Entry 4RW5 (X-ray diffraction, 1.64 A resolution); this record covers chain A.

== Chain A ==
Molecule: Phospholipase D LiSicTox-alphaIA1bii
Source organism: Loxosceles intermedia
Notes: EC 3.1.4.4
UniProtKB: P0CE82 (A1HB2_LOXIN); residues 2-280 here correspond to UniProt positions 24-302 (UniProt number = residue number + 22)
Chain sequence (302 residues; row label = number of the first residue in the row; numbers below 1 keep their minus sign (Met-21 is residue -21)):
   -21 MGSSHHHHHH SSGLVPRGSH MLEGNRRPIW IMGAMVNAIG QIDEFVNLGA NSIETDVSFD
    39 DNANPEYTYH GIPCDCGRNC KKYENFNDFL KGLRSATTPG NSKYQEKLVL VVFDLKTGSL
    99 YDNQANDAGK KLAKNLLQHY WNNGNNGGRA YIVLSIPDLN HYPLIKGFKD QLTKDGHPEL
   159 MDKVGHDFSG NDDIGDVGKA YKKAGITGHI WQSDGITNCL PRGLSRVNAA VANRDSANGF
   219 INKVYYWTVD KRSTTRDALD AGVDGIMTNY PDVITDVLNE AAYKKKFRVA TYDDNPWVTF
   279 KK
Not modelled in the structure: -21 to 1, 280
Disulfides: Cys52-Cys58, Cys54-Cys197
Construct notes: expression tag (-21 to 1); engineered mutation Ala12 (His34 in P0CE82)
Bound ions: Mg2+: Glu32, Asp34, Asp92 (together with octanoic acid (caprylic acid))
Small-molecule neighbours:
  - octanoic acid (caprylic acid) (OCA): Glu32, Asp34, His48, Val90, Asp92, Lys94, Ser133, Asp165, Ser167, Ser191, Tyr223, Trp225, Met245
  - N-tridecanoic acid (TDA): Leu137, Asn138, Tyr140, Asp174, Ala178, Lys181
Swiss-Prot annotation at these positions:
  - active site: His48 (Nucleophile)
  - binding site (Mg(2+)): Glu32, Asp34, Asp92

== In short ==
Chain A binds N-tridecanoic acid and octanoic acid (caprylic acid). Glu32, Asp34 and Asp92 form the Mg2+ site.
Curated annotation (UniProt) lists active-site residue His48 and 3 Mg2+-binding residues.
Chain A is Phospholipase D LiSicTox-alphaIA1bii (Loxosceles intermedia); the structure, Structural insights
into substrate binding of brown spider venom class II phospholipases D, was determined by X-ray diffraction
(same publication as 4RW3).
